Entry 9CQ6 (electron microscopy, 3.10 A resolution); this record covers chains I and b of the 18 polymer chains in the assembly.

Chain I:
Molecule: 68-nt DNA strand
Sequence (68 nucleotides; numbered 1 to 68; the number before each row is that of its first residue):
     1 CGCGCCCAGCTTTCCCAGCTAATAAACTAAAAACTATGCATGCTCTACTG
    51 CTTCTGATCTAGTCGACC
Disordered / not traced: 1-28

Chain b:
Molecule: X-ray repair cross-complementing protein 5
Organism: Homo sapiens
UniProtKB: P13010 (XRCC5_HUMAN); residues 1-732 here = UniProt positions 1-732
Amino-acid sequence (732 residues; row label = number of the first residue in the row):
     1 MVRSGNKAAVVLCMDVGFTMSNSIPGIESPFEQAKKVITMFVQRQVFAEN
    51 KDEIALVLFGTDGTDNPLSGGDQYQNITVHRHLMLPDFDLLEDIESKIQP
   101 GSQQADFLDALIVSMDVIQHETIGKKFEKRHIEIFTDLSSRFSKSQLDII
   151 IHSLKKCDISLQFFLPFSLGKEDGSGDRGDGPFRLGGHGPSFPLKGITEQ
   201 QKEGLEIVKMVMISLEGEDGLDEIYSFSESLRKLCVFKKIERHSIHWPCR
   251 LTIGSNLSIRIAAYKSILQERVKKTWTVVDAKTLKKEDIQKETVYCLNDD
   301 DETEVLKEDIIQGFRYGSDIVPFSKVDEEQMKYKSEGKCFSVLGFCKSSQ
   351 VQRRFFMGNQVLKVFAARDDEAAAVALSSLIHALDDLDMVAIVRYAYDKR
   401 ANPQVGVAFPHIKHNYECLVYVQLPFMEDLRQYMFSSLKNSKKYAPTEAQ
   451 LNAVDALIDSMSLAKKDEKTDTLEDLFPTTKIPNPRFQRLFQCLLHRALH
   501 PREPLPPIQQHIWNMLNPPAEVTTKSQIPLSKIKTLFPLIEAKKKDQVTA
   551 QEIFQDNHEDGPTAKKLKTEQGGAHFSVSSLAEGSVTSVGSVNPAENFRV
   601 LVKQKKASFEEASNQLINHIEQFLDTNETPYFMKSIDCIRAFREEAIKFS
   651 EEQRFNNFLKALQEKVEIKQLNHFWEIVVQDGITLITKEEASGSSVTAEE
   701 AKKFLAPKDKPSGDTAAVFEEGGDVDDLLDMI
Disordered / not traced: 1-4, 170-179, 543-732
Curated features (UniProtKB/Swiss-Prot):
  - region: Leu138 to Leu165 (Leucine-zipper)
  - motif: Glu720 to Leu728 (EEXXXDL motif)
  - modified residue: Lys144 (N6-acetyllysine), Ser255 (Phosphoserine), Ser258 (Phosphoserine), Lys265 (N6-acetyllysine), Ser318 (Phosphoserine), Lys332 (N6-acetyllysine), Thr535 (Phosphothreonine), Ser577 (Phosphoserine), Ser579 (Phosphoserine), Ser580 (Phosphoserine), Lys660 (N6-acetyllysine), Lys665 (N6-acetyllysine), Thr715 (Phosphothreonine)
  - cross-link (Glycyl lysine isopeptide (Lys-Gly)): Lys195 (interchain with G-Cter in SUMO2), Lys532 (interchain with G-Cter in SUMO2), Lys534 (interchain with G-Cter in SUMO2), Lys566 (interchain with G-Cter in SUMO2), Lys568 (interchain with G-Cter in SUMO2), Lys669 (interchain with G-Cter in SUMO2), Lys688 (interchain with G-Cter in SUMO2)

Chain I / chain b interface:
Residue-residue contacts (11):
  DA40(I) - Lys265(b)  hydrogen bond to the phosphate
  DA40(I) - Tyr397(b)  sugar contact
  DT41(I) - Lys265(b)  salt bridge to the phosphate
  DT41(I) - Gln360(b)  phosphate contact
  DT41(I) - Arg400(b)  hydrogen bond to the base
  DT41(I) - Ala401(b)  phosphate contact
  DG42(I) - Arg400(b)  sugar contact
  DG42(I) - Ala401(b)  phosphate contact
  DG42(I) - Asn402(b)  hydrogen bond to the phosphate
  DG42(I) - Gln404(b)  phosphate contact
  DT44(I) - Gln312(b)  phosphate contact
Other interface residues (no listed pair), chain I (6 interface residues in all): DC39, DC43
Other interface residues (no listed pair), chain b (9 interface residues in all): Ile245

In short:
The interface between chain I and chain b involves 6 residues on one side and 9 on the other; the contacts
include 3 hydrogen bonds and 1 salt bridge. Among the polar pairs are DT41(I)-Arg400(b), DA40(I)-Lys265(b) and
DG42(I)-Asn402(b).
Chain I is a 68-nt DNA strand and chain b is X-ray repair cross-complementing protein 5 (Homo sapiens); the
structure, The ligation complex in the NHEJ pathway, was determined by electron microscopy (same publication
as 9CQ3, 9CQC, 9N81, 9N82 and 9N83).
